Entry 8TIN (electron microscopy, 4.00 A resolution); this record covers chains A and R of the 4 polymer chains in the assembly.

# Chain A
Protein: Beta-arrestin-2
Source organism: Bos taurus
Reference sequence: P32120 (ARRB2_BOVIN), isoform P32120-2; numbering as in UniProt (aligned over 1-392)
Sequence (392 residues; numbered 1 to 392; the number before each row is that of its first residue):
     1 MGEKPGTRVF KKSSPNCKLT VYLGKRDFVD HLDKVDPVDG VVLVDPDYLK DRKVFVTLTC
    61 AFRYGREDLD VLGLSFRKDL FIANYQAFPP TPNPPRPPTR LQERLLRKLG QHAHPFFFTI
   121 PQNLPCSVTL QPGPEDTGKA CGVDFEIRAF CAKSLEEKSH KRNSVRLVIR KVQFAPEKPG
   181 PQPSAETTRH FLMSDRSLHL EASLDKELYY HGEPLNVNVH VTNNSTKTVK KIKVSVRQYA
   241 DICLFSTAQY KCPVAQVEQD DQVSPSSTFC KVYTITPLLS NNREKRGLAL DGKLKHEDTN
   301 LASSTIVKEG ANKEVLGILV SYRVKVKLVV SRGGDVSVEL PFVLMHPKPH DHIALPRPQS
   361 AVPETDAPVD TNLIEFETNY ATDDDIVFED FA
Not modelled in the structure: 1-6, 65-75, 92-98, 133-139, 156-163, 177-181, 190-196, 245-248, 308-315, 331-334, 350-392
Sequence notes: conflict Val362 (Ala in P32120)
Curated features (UniProtKB/Swiss-Prot):
  - modified residue: Tyr48 (Phosphotyrosine), Pro176 (Hydroxyproline), Pro181 (Hydroxyproline), Ser360 (Phosphoserine)

# Chain R
Protein: Atypical chemokine receptor 3
Source organism: Homo sapiens
Reference sequence: P25106 (ACKR3_HUMAN); residues 2-362 here = UniProt positions 2-362
Sequence (393 residues; numbered -1 to 391; the number before each row is that of its first residue; numbers below 1 keep their minus sign (Gly-1 is residue -1)):
    -1 GAPDLHLFDY SEPGNFSDIS WPCNSSDCIV VDTVMCPNMP NKSVLLYTLS FIYIFIFVIG
    59 MIANSVVVWV NIQAKTTGYD THCYILNLAI ADLWVVLTIP VWVVSLVQHN QWPMGELTCK
   119 VTHLIFSINL FGSIFFLTCM SVDRYLSITY FTNTPSSRKK MVRRVVCILV WLLAFCVSLP
   179 DTYYLKTVTS ASNNETYCRS FYPEHSIKEW LIGMELVSVV LGFAVPFSII AVFYFLLARA
   239 ISASSDQEKH SSRKIIFSYV VVFLVCWLPY HVAVLLDIFS ILHYIPFTCR LEHALFTALH
   299 VTQCLSLVHC CVNPVLYSFI NRNYRYELMK AFIFKYSAKT GLTKLIDASR VSETEYSALE
   359 QSTKGRPLEV LFQGPHHHHH HHHHHDYKDD DDK
Not modelled in the structure: -1 to 350, 358-391
Modified residues: Thr352 (phosphothreonine; TPO); Ser355 (phosphoserine; SEP)
Sequence notes: expression tag (-1 to 1, 363-391)
Curated features (UniProtKB/Swiss-Prot):
  - region: Tyr324 to Lys362 (C-terminal cytoplasmic tail)
  - modified residue (Phosphoserine): Ser347, Ser350, Ser355
  - glycosylation (N-linked (GlcNAc...) asparagine): Asn13, Asn22, Asn39

# Chain A / chain R interface
Residue-residue contacts - 21 pairs, chain A then chain R:
  Thr7(A) - Ala356(R)
  Thr7(A) - Leu357(R)
  Val9(A) - Tyr354(R)
  Phe10(A) - Thr352(R)
  Phe10(A) - Tyr354(R)
  Lys11(A) - Glu351(R)
  Lys11(A) - Thr352(R)
  Lys11(A) - Glu353(R)  salt bridge
  Lys12(A) - Glu351(R)
  Lys12(A) - Thr352(R)
  Ser13(A) - Glu353(R)
  Tyr22(A) - Ser355(R)
  Arg26(A) - Thr352(R)
  Arg104(A) - Leu357(R)
  Leu105(A) - Leu357(R)  hydrophobic
  Lys108(A) - Ser355(R)
  Lys108(A) - Ala356(R)
  Arg166(A) - Thr352(R)
  Leu167(A) - Thr352(R)
  Val168(A) - Thr352(R)
  Lys295(A) - Thr352(R)
Also at the interface, not in a pair above, chain A (16 interface residues in all): Arg8

# Summary
16 residues of chain A face 7 of chain R across their interface, with 1 salt bridge. Its one salt-bridged
contact is Lys11(A)-Glu353(R).
Here chain A is Beta-arrestin-2 (Bos taurus) and chain R is Atypical chemokine receptor 3 (Homo sapiens).
Entry 8TIN (Human ACKR3 phosphorylated by GRK2 in complex with Arrestin3 reconstructed without
receptor/micelle) was determined by electron microscopy together with 9E82, 8TII, 8TIL, 8TIO and 8VJ9 from the
same study.
